Entry 4NXM (X-ray diffraction, 3.65 A resolution); this record covers chains A and L of the 21 polymer chains in the assembly.

[Chain A]
Molecule: 16S rRNA
Source organism: Thermus thermophilus
Sequence (1522 nucleotides; numbered 0 to 1544 plus 19 insertion-coded residues; 42 numbers in that range are skipped by the numbering (no residue carries them; nothing is unmodelled there); the number before each row is that of its first residue; a row labelled like 190A-190L holds insertion residues (190A, then the next letters in order); numbering starts at 0):
     0 UUUGUUGGAG AGUUUGAUCC UGGCUCAGGG UGAACGCUGG CGGCGUGCCU AAGACAUGCA
    60 AGUCGUGCGG G
    73 CCGCGGGGUU UU
    88 ACUCCG
    95 UGGUC
   101 AGCGGCGGAC GGGUGAGUAA CGCGUGGGU
  129A G
   130 ACCUACCCGG AAGAGGGGGA CAACCCGGGG AAACUCGGGC UAAUCCCCCA UGUGGACCCG
   190 C
190A-190L CCCUUGGGGUGU
   191 GUCCAAAGGG CUUU
   216 GCCCGCUUCC GGAUGGGCCC GCGUCCCAUC AGCUAGUUGG UGGGGUAAUG GCCCACCAAG
   276 GCGACGACGG GUAGCCGGUC UGAGAGGAUG GCCGGCCACA GGGGCACUGA GACACGGGCC
   336 CCACUCCUAC GGGAGGCAGC AGUUAGGAAU CUUCCGCAAU GGGCGCAAGC CUGACGGAGC
   396 GACGCCGCUU GGAGGAAGAA GCCCUUCGGG GUGUAAACUC CUGAA
   442 CCCGGGACGA AACCCCCGAC GA
   474 GGGGACUGAC GGUACCGGG
   494 GUAAUAGCGC CGGCCAACUC CGUGCCAGCA GCCGCGGUAA UACGGAGGGC GCGAGCGUUA
   554 CCCGGAUUCA CUGGGCGUAA AGGGCGUGUA GGCGGCCUGG GGCGUCCCAU GUGAAAGACC
   614 ACGGCUCAAC CGUGGGGGAG CGUGGGAUAC GCUCAGGCUA GACGGUGGGA GAGGGUGGUG
   674 GAAUUCCCGG AGUAGCGGUG AAAUGCGCAG AUACCGGGAG GAACGCCGAU GGCGAAGGCA
   734 GCCACCUGGU CCACCCGUGA CGCUGAGGCG CGAAAGCGUG GGGAGCAAAC CGGAUUAGAU
   794 ACCCGGGUAG UCCACGCCCU AAACGAUGCG CGCUAGGUCU CUGGGUCU
   848 CCUGGGGGCC GAAGCUAACG CGUUAAGCGC GCCGCCUGGG GAGUACGGCC GCAAGGCUGA
   908 AACUCAAAGG AAUUGACGGG GGCCCGCACA AGCGGUGGAG CAUGUGGUUU AAUUCGAAGX
   968 AACGCGAAGA ACCUUACCAG GCCUUGACAU GCUAGG
 1003A G
  1004 AACCCGGGUG AAAGCCUGGG GUGCCCC
1030A-1030D GCGA
  1031 GGGGAGCCCU AGCACAGGUG CUGCAUGGCC GUCGUCAGCU CGUGCCGUGA GGUGUUGGGU
  1091 UAAGUCCCGC AACGAGCGCA ACCCCCGCCG UUAGUUGCCA GCGGUUCGGC CGGGCACUCU
  1151 AACGGGACUG CCCGCGAAA
  1171 GCGGGAGGAA GGAGGGGACG ACGUCUGGUC AGCAUGGCCC UUACGGCCUG GGCGACACAC
  1231 GUGCUACAAU GCCCACUACA AAGCGAUGCC ACCCGGCAAC GGGGAGCUAA UCGCAAAAAG
  1291 GUGGGCCCAG UUCGGAUUGG GGUCUGCAAC CCGACCCCAU GAAGCCGGAA UCGCUAGUAA
  1351 UCGCGGAUCA G
 1361A C
  1362 CAUGCCGCGG UGAAUACGUU CCCGGGCCUU GUACACACXG CCXGUXACGC CAUGGGAGCG
  1422 GGCUCUACCC GAAGUCGCCG GG
  1446 AGCCUACGGG
  1459 CAGGCGCCGA GGGUAGGGCC CGUGACUGGG GCGAAGUCGU AACAAGGUAG CUGUACCGGA
  1519 AGGUGCGGCU GGAUCCACUC CUUUCU
Not modelled in the structure: 0-4, 1534-1538
Modified residues: PSU (pseudouridine-5'-monophosphate) at position 516, M2G (N2-dimethylguanosine-5'-monophosphate) at position 966, 5MC (5-methylcytidine-5'-monophosphate) at position 967, 2MG (2N-methylguanosine-5'-monophosphate) at position 1207, 5MC (5-methylcytidine-5'-monophosphate) at position 1400, 4OC (4n,o2'-methylcytidine-5'-monophosphate) at position 1402, 5MC (5-methylcytidine-5'-monophosphate) at position 1404, 5MC (5-methylcytidine-5'-monophosphate) at position 1407, UR3 (3-methyluridine-5'-monophoshate) at position 1498, MA6 (6N-dimethyladenosine-5'-monophoshate) at position 1518, MA6 (6N-dimethyladenosine-5'-monophoshate) at position 1519, PSU (pseudouridine-5'-monophosphate) at position 1540, PSU (pseudouridine-5'-monophosphate) at position 1541
Metal / ion sites: Mg2+ site 1 near U5 (its only coordinating residue here); Mg2+ site 2: G11, U12, G22; Mg2+ site 3 near G21 (its only coordinating residue here); Mg2+ site 4: C48, G115; Mg2+ site 5 near A59 (its only coordinating residue here); Mg2+ site 6: G61, G105; Mg2+ site 7 near C89 (its only coordinating residue here); Mg2+ site 8 near C92 (its only coordinating residue here); Mg2+ site 9 near U98 (its only coordinating residue here); Mg2+ site 10 near G107 (its only coordinating residue here); Mg2+ site 11 near G113 (its only coordinating residue here); Mg2+ site 12 near G117 (its only coordinating residue here); 99 more Mg2+ sites not listed

[Chain L]
Protein: ribosomal protein S12
Source organism: Thermus thermophilus
UniProt: F6DEQ7 (F6DEQ7_THETG); residues 1-135 here = UniProt positions 1-135
Chain sequence (135 residues; row label = number of the first residue in the row):
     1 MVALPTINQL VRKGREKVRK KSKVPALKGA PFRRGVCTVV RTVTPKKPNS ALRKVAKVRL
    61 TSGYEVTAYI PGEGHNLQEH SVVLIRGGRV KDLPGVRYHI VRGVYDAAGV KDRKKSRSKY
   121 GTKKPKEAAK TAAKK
Not modelled in the structure: 1-4, 129-135
Modified residues: Asp92 ((3s)-3-(methylsulfanyl)-l-aspartic acid; 0TD)

[Chain A / chain L interface]
Residue-residue contacts - 114 pairs, chain A then chain L:
  U24(A) - Lys23(L)  salt bridge to the phosphate
  A33(A) - Phe32(L)  base contact
  C34(A) - Phe32(L)  sugar contact
  C34(A) - Val104(L)  phosphate contact
  G35(A) - Val104(L)  phosphate contact
  G35(A) - Arg117(L)  sugar contact
  G35(A) - Ser118(L)  hydrogen bond to the sugar
  G35(A) - Gly121(L)  sugar contact
  C36(A) - Arg117(L)  sugar contact
  C36(A) - Thr122(L)  sugar contact
  C36(A) - Lys123(L)  salt bridge to the phosphate
  C36(A) - Lys124(L)  phosphate contact
  U37(A) - Lys123(L)  phosphate contact
  U37(A) - Lys124(L)  hydrogen bond to the phosphate
  C241(A) - Arg19(L)  hydrogen bond to the phosphate
  C242(A) - Arg19(L)  salt bridge to the phosphate
  G302(A) - Lys17(L)  sugar contact
  G362(A) - Arg33(L)  hydrogen bond to the phosphate
  G362(A) - Arg34(L)  salt bridge to the phosphate
  G362(A) - Thr61(L)  phosphate contact
  A363(A) - Ala30(L)  base contact
  A363(A) - Pro31(L)  base contact
  A363(A) - Phe32(L)  sugar contact
  A363(A) - Arg33(L)  salt bridge to the phosphate
  A363(A) - Arg34(L)  salt bridge to the phosphate
  A363(A) - Thr61(L)  hydrogen bond to the phosphate
  A363(A) - Tyr105(L)  sugar contact
  G500(A) - Lys124(L)  phosphate contact
  C501(A) - Arg117(L)  salt bridge to the phosphate
  C501(A) - Ser118(L)  hydrogen bond to the phosphate
  C501(A) - Lys124(L)  salt bridge to the phosphate
  G502(A) - Lys115(L)  phosphate contact
  G502(A) - Ser116(L)  phosphate contact
  G502(A) - Arg117(L)  hydrogen bond to the phosphate
  G502(A) - Ser118(L)  hydrogen bond to the phosphate
  G502(A) - Lys119(L)  phosphate contact
  C503(A) - Ser116(L)  hydrogen bond to the phosphate
  C503(A) - Lys119(L)  salt bridge to the phosphate
  C519(A) - Ser50(L)  hydrogen bond to the phosphate
  C519(A) - Ala51(L)  phosphate contact
  A520(A) - Ala51(L)  phosphate contact
  A520(A) - Leu52(L)  hydrogen bond to the phosphate
  A520(A) - Lys54(L)  salt bridge to the phosphate
  A520(A) - Glu73(L)  hydrogen bond to the sugar
  G521(A) - Arg53(L)  base contact
  G521(A) - Lys54(L)  salt bridge to the phosphate
  G521(A) - Gly72(L)  phosphate contact
  G521(A) - Glu73(L)  phosphate contact
  C522(A) - Arg53(L)  base contact
  C522(A) - Tyr69(L)  hydrogen bond to the phosphate
  C522(A) - Pro71(L)  phosphate contact
  C522(A) - Gly72(L)  hydrogen bond to the phosphate
  C522(A) - Tyr120(L)  hydrogen bond to the phosphate
  A523(A) - Arg53(L)  base contact
  A523(A) - Val90(L)  base contact
  A523(A) - Lys91(L)  base contact
  A523(A) - Asp92(L)  base contact
  A523(A) - Tyr120(L)  phosphate contact
  G524(A) - Arg89(L)  phosphate contact
  C525(A) - Lys91(L)  phosphate contact
  C526(A) - Lys91(L)  salt bridge to the phosphate
  G527(A) - Asn49(L)  hydrogen bond to the base
  C528(A) - Asn49(L)  base contact
  G529(A) - Asn49(L)  base contact
  G529(A) - Ser50(L)  hydrogen bond to the base
  G537(A) - Arg113(L)  salt bridge to the phosphate
  G538(A) - Arg113(L)  salt bridge to the phosphate
  G538(A) - Lys114(L)  hydrogen bond to the phosphate
  G538(A) - Lys115(L)  hydrogen bond to the phosphate
  A539(A) - Lys114(L)  salt bridge to the phosphate
  A539(A) - Lys115(L)  salt bridge to the phosphate
  U551(A) - Phe32(L)  base contact
  U551(A) - Arg86(L)  sugar contact
  U552(A) - Pro31(L)  hydrogen bond to the sugar
  U552(A) - Arg86(L)  hydrogen bond to the sugar
  U552(A) - Gly87(L)  sugar contact
  A553(A) - Val24(L)  phosphate contact
  A553(A) - Gly29(L)  hydrogen bond to the sugar
  A553(A) - Ala30(L)  sugar contact
  A553(A) - Pro31(L)  sugar contact
  C554(A) - Ser22(L)  hydrogen bond to the phosphate
  C555(A) - Lys20(L)  phosphate contact
  C562(A) - Arg15(L)  base contact
  C562(A) - Glu16(L)  hydrogen bond to the sugar
  C562(A) - Val18(L)  phosphate contact
  A563(A) - Arg15(L)  base contact
  C564(A) - Leu10(L)  phosphate contact
  C564(A) - Arg15(L)  salt bridge to the phosphate
  G567(A) - Pro5(L)  base contact
  G567(A) - Arg15(L)  hydrogen bond to the base
  G568(A) - Pro5(L)  base contact
  G585(A) - Asn8(L)  hydrogen bond to the sugar
  C879(A) - Thr6(L)  base contact
  C880(A) - Thr6(L)  hydrogen bond to the phosphate
  C880(A) - Asn8(L)  hydrogen bond to the phosphate
  C880(A) - Gln9(L)  base contact
  C880(A) - Arg12(L)  salt bridge to the phosphate
  G881(A) - Gln9(L)  hydrogen bond to the phosphate
  G881(A) - Arg12(L)  salt bridge to the phosphate
  C882(A) - Pro5(L)  base contact
  C882(A) - Gln9(L)  base contact
  C882(A) - Lys13(L)  salt bridge to the phosphate
  C883(A) - Arg15(L)  base contact
  U884(A) - Arg15(L)  base contact
  A909(A) - Lys21(L)  phosphate contact
  C910(A) - Arg97(L)  salt bridge to the phosphate
  U911(A) - Gly95(L)  phosphate contact
  U911(A) - Arg97(L)  salt bridge to the phosphate
  C912(A) - Lys46(L)  salt bridge to the phosphate
  C912(A) - Pro94(L)  phosphate contact
  A913(A) - Lys91(L)  salt bridge to the phosphate
  C1490(A) - Lys46(L)  hydrogen bond to the sugar
  G1491(A) - Lys47(L)  salt bridge to the phosphate
  A1492(A) - Lys47(L)  phosphate contact
Interface residues without a listed pair, chain A (59 interface residues in all): C23, A32, C518, G550, A908
Interface residues without a listed pair, chain L (62 interface residues in all): Pro48, Leu84, Gly88

[In short]
59 residues of chain A face 62 of chain L across their interface; the contacts include 30 hydrogen bonds and
25 salt bridges. Polar contacts include G527(A)-Asn49(L), G529(A)-Ser50(L) and G567(A)-Arg15(L). G11(A),
U12(A) and G22(A) form the Mg2+ site 2.
Chain A is 16S rRNA and chain L is ribosomal protein S12, both from Thermus thermophilus; the structure,
Crystal Structure of the 30S ribosomal subunit from a GidB (RsmG) mutant of Thermus thermophilus (HB8), was
determined by X-ray diffraction.
